7JNY - chain A; structure by X-ray diffraction, 1.88 A resolution.

Chain A:
Name: C-X-C motif chemokine 13
From: Homo sapiens
UniProtKB: O43927 (CXL13_HUMAN); residues 1-87 here correspond to UniProt positions 23-109 (UniProt number = residue number + 22)
Amino-acid sequence (88 residues; numbered 0 to 87; the number before each row is that of its first residue; numbering starts at 0):
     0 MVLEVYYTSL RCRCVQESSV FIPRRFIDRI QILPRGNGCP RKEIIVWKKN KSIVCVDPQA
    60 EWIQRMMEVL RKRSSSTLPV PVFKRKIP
Not modelled in the structure: 80-87
Construct notes: initiating methionine (0)
Disulfides: Cys11-Cys38, Cys13-Cys54
Reported in the primary citation:
  - self-association interface (contacts with another copy of this molecule); pairs are residue here / residue on that copy: Met0-Tyr6 (hydrogen bond)
  - contacts within the chain: Met0-Leu69 (hydrophobic contact), Met0-Leu2 (hydrophobic contact), Met0-Ile26 (hydrophobic contact), Met0-Ile29 (hydrophobic contact)
  - mutagenesis - V1M: decreased signaling

In short:
From the paper: V1M reduces signaling; a self-association interface involving Met0 and Tyr6.
Chain A is C-X-C motif chemokine 13 (Homo sapiens); the structure, Crystal structure of CXCL13, was determined
by X-ray diffraction (same publication as 6VGJ).
